PDB entry 8SKM | X-ray diffraction, 2.20 A resolution | chains A and B

== Chain A (and B) ==
Molecule: Chlorogenic acid esterase
From: Lactobacillus helveticus
Notes: chain B of this document is another copy of the same molecule, construct and numbering; everything in this record applies to it too
UniProt: A0A0D5MKR6 (A0A0D5MKR6_LACHE); residues 1-251 here = UniProt positions 1-251
Sequence (252 residues; numbered 0 to 251; the number before each row is that of its first residue; numbering starts at 0):
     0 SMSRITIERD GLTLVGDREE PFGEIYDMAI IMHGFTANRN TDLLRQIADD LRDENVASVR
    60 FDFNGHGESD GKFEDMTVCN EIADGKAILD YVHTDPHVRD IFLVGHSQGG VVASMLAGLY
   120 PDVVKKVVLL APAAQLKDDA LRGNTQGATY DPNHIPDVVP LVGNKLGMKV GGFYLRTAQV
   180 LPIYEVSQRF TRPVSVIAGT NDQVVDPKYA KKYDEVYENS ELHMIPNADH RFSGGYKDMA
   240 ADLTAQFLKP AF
Sequence notes: expression tag (0)
Reported in the primary citation:
  - catalytic residues: S106, D201, H229
  - contacts within the chain: Q145-K164
  - specificity-determining residues: K164
  - mutagenesis - K164A (2.6-fold): decreased binding to CGA
  - mutagenesis - K164A: increased catalytic activity
  - mutagenesis - Q145A: decreased catalytic activity
  - mutagenesis - K164A: unchanged binding to ECA
  - mutagenesis - K164A: unchanged binding to EFA

== How chain A and chain B interact ==
Contacting residue pairs (31):
  R8(A) - D9(B)  salt bridge
  D9(A) - R8(B)  salt bridge
  D9(A) - D9(B)
  D9(A) - G10(B)
  D9(A) - L11(B)
  G10(A) - D9(B)
  G10(A) - L11(B)
  L11(A) - D9(B)
  K85(A) - F172(B)
  L118(A) - R175(B)  hydrogen bond (backbone-side chain)
  L118(A) - V179(B)  hydrophobic
  Y119(A) - F172(B)
  Y119(A) - R175(B)
  D121(A) - N152(B)
  D121(A) - H153(B)
  D121(A) - R175(B)  salt bridge
  N152(A) - D121(B)
  H153(A) - D121(B)
  F172(A) - K85(B)
  F172(A) - L118(B)  hydrophobic
  F172(A) - Y119(B)
  R175(A) - L118(B)  hydrogen bond (side chain-backbone)
  R175(A) - Y119(B)
  R175(A) - D121(B)  salt bridge
  Q178(A) - R188(B)  hydrogen bond
  V179(A) - L118(B)  hydrophobic
  V179(A) - V185(B)  hydrophobic
  V179(A) - R188(B)
  V185(A) - V179(B)  hydrophobic
  R188(A) - Q178(B)
  R188(A) - V179(B)
Interface residues without a listed pair, chain A (23 interface residues in all): I81, A82, P120, V122, I154, T176, P181
Interface residues without a listed pair, chain B (23 interface residues in all): N79, I81, A82, P120, I154, T176, P181

== Overview ==
Chain A and chain B each contribute 23 residues to their interface, with 3 hydrogen bonds and 4 salt bridges.
Polar contacts include R8(A)-D9(B), D121(A)-R175(B) and L118(A)-R175(B). The paper reports catalytic residues
S106(A), D201(A) and H229(A); K164A of chain A reduces binding to CGA.
Both chains are Chlorogenic acid esterase (Lactobacillus helveticus). Entry 8SKM (Wild type chlorogenic acid
esterase from Lactobacillus helveticus) was determined by X-ray diffraction (same publication as 8SLJ).
